Entry 2RBF (X-ray diffraction, 2.25 A resolution); this record covers chains C and A of the 4 polymer chains in the assembly.

[Chain C]
Molecule: 21-nt DNA strand
Sequence (21 nucleotides; numbered 1 to 21; the number before each row is that of its first residue):
     1 TTTGCGGTTGCACCTTTCAAA
Not modelled in the structure: 1-2

[Chain A]
Name: Bifunctional protein putA
Source organism: Escherichia coli
UniProt: P09546 (PUTA_ECOLI); numbering as in UniProt (aligned over 1-52)
Chain sequence (54 residues; numbered -1 to 52; the number before each row is that of its first residue; numbers below 1 keep their minus sign (Gly-1 is residue -1)):
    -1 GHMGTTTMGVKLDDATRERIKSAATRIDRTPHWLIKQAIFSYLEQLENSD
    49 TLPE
Not modelled in the structure: -1 to 2, 47-52
Construct notes: expression tag (-1 to 0)
Reported in the primary citation:
  - binding site for the 21-nt DNA strand: Thr5, Gly7, Lys9
  - binding site for the 21-nt DNA strand (chain C): Thr5, Gly7, Lys9, Thr28, Pro29, His30
  - specificity-determining residues: Gly7, Lys9

[Interface between chain C and chain A]
Contacting residue pairs (10; chain C residue first):
  DG6(C) with His30(A), sugar contact; Lys34(A), salt bridge to the phosphate
  DG7(C) with Thr28(A), hydrogen bond to the phosphate; His30(A), salt bridge to the phosphate; Trp31(A), phosphate contact
  DT8(C) with Thr5(A), hydrogen bond to the base; Thr28(A), phosphate contact; Pro29(A), phosphate contact; His30(A), hydrogen bond to the phosphate
  DT9(C) with Thr5(A), base contact
Also at the interface, not in a pair above, chain C (6 interface residues in all): DC5, DG10
Also at the interface, not in a pair above, chain A (7 interface residues in all): Thr3

[Overview]
The interface between chain C and chain A involves 6 residues on one side and 7 on the other; the contacts
include 3 hydrogen bonds and 2 salt bridges. Polar pairs include DT8(C)-Thr5(A), DG7(C)-Thr28(A) and
DT8(C)-His30(A). From the paper: a binding site for the 21-nt DNA strand (chain C) at Thr5(A), Gly7(A) and
Lys9(A) among others; a binding site for the 21-nt DNA strand at Thr5(A), Gly7(A) and Lys9(A).
Here chain C is a 21-nt DNA strand and chain A is Bifunctional protein putA (Escherichia coli). Entry 2RBF
(Structure of the ribbon-helix-helix domain of Escherichia coli PutA (PutA52) complexed with operator DNA
(O2)) was determined by X-ray diffraction.
